Entry 7PRV (X-ray diffraction, 2.70 A resolution); this record covers chains A and F of the 5 polymer chains in the assembly.

# Chain A
Protein: Glucocorticoid receptor
Organism: Homo sapiens
Reference sequence: P04150 (GCR_HUMAN); residues 385-777 here = UniProt positions 385-777
Amino-acid sequence (393 residues; each row starts with the number of its first residue):
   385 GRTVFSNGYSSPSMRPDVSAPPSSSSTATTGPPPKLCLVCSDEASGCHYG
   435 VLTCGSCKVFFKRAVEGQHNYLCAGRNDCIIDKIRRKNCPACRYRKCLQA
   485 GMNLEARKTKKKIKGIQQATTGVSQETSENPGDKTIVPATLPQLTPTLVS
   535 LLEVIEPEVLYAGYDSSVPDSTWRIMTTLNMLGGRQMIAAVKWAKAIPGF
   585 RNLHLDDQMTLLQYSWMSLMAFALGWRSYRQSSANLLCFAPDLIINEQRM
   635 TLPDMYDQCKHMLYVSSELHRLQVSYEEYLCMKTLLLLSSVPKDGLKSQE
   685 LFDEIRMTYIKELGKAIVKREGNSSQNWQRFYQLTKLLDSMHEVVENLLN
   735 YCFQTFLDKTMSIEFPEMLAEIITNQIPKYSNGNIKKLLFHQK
Not modelled in the structure: 385-416, 489-527, 777
Construct notes: engineered mutation Ala404 (Ser in P04150), Asp517 (Asn in P04150), Met571 (Val in P04150), Ser602 (Phe in P04150), Asp638 (Cys in P04150)
Ion coordination: Zn2+ site 1: Cys421, Cys424, Cys438, Cys441; Zn2+ site 2: Cys457, Cys463, Cys473, Cys476
Small-molecule neighbours: Fluticasone furoate (GW6; (6alpha,11alpha,14beta,16alpha,17alpha)-6,9-difluoro-17-{[(fluoromethyl)sulfanyl]carbonyl}-11-hydroxy-16-methyl-3-oxoan drosta-1,4-dien-17-yl furan-2-carboxylate): Met560, Leu563, Asn564, Leu566, Gly567, Gln570, Trp600, Met601, Met604, Ala605, Leu608, Arg611, Phe623, Ile629, Met639, Gln642, Cys643, Met646, Leu732, Tyr735, Cys736, Thr739, Phe749
Reported in the primary citation:
  - binding site for Fluticasone furoate: Asn564, Arg611, Met639, Gln642
  - conformationally variable residues (loop rearrangement, side-chain flip): Asp638, Met639, Gln642
  - mutagenesis - A458T, R614A, Y640S, D641K, K720D: decreased signaling
  - disease-associated variants - D641V: decreased signaling (citing earlier work)

# Chain F
Protein: Peroxisome proliferator-activated receptor gamma coactivator 1-alpha
Reference sequence: Q9UBK2 (PRGC1_HUMAN); residues 134-154 here = UniProt positions 134-154
Amino-acid sequence (21 residues; numbered 134 to 154; the number before each row is that of its first residue):
   134 PPQEAEEPSLLKKLLLAPANT
Not modelled in the structure: 134-139, 152-154
Swiss-Prot annotation at these positions:
  - motif: Leu144 to Leu148 (LXXLL motif)
  - modified residue: Lys146 (N6-acetyllysine)

# How chain A and chain F interact
Pairs across the interface (20):
  Ile572(A) with Leu147(F)
  Val575(A) with Leu144(F), hydrophobic; Leu147(F), hydrophobic; Leu148(F), hydrophobic
  Lys579(A) with Leu147(F), hydrogen bond (side chain-backbone); Leu148(F), hydrogen bond (side chain-backbone); Ala150(F)
  Arg585(A) with Pro151(F)
  Leu589(A) with Lys145(F); Leu148(F), hydrophobic
  Gln592(A) with Leu148(F)
  Met593(A) with Leu144(F), hydrophobic; Lys145(F); Leu148(F), hydrophobic
  Leu596(A) with Leu144(F), hydrophobic; Leu148(F), hydrophobic
  Gln597(A) with Leu144(F)
  Met752(A) with Leu147(F), hydrophobic
  Glu755(A) with Ser142(F), hydrogen bond; Leu143(F), hydrogen bond (side chain-backbone)
Other interface residues (no listed pair), chain A (14 interface residues in all): Phe584, Asp590, Glu751

# Summary
14 residues of chain A face 8 of chain F across their interface; the contacts include 4 hydrogen bonds. Polar
contacts include Lys579(A)-Leu147(F), Lys579(A)-Leu148(F) and Glu755(A)-Ser142(F). The paper reports a binding
site for Fluticasone furoate at Asn564(A), Arg611(A) and Met639(A) among others; A458T, R614A and Y640S of
chain A, among others, reduce signaling; 6 substitutions were tested in all.
Here chain A is Glucocorticoid receptor (Homo sapiens) and chain F is Peroxisome proliferator-activated
receptor gamma coactivator 1-alpha. Entry 7PRV (The glucocorticoid receptor in complex with fluticasone
furoate, a PGC1a coactivator fragment and sgk 23bp) was determined by X-ray diffraction, deposited together
with 7PRW and 7PRX.
